4UNB - chains G and N of the 5 polymer chains in the assembly; structure by X-ray diffraction, 2.55 A resolution.

# Chain G
Molecule: Homing endonuclease I-dmoi
Source organism: Desulfurococcus mobilis
Notes: EC 3.1.-.-
UniProtKB: P21505 (DMO1_DESMO); residue numbers follow UniProt; this construct covers 2-188
Sequence (199 residues; numbered 1 to 199; the number before each row is that of its first residue):
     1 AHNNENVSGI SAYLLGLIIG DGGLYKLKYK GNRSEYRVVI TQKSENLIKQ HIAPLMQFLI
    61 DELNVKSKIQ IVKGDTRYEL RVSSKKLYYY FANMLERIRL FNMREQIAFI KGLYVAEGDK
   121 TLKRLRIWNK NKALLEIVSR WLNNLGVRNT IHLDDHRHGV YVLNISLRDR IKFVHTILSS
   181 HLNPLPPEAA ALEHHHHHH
Disordered / not traced: 1-4, 180-199
Differences from the reference sequence: expression tag (1, 189-199)
Metal / ion sites: Mn2+ site 1: Gly20, Glu117 (shared with 1 residue of chain I; DG15(N) of chain N); Mn2+ site 2: Asp21, Ala116 (shared with 1 residue of chain H; 1 residue of chain O); Mn2+ site 3: Asp21, Glu117 (shared with 1 residue of chain H; 1 residue of chain I; DG15(N) of chain N; 1 residue of chain O)
Curated features (UniProtKB/Swiss-Prot):
  - active site: Asp21, Glu117

# Chain N
Molecule: 11-nt DNA strand
Sequence (11 nucleotides; numbered 15 to 25; the number before each row is that of its first residue):
    15 GTTCCGGCGC G
Metal / ion sites: Mn2+ site 1: DG15 (shared with Gly20(G), Glu117(G) of chain G; 1 residue of chain I)

# How chain G and chain N interact
Pairs across the interface - 21 pairs, chain G then chain N:
  Gly20(G) with DG15(N), phosphate contact
  Asp21(G) with DG15(N), sugar contact
  Gly22(G) with DG15(N), sugar contact; DT16(N), phosphate contact
  Gly23(G) with DT16(N), phosphate contact
  Tyr25(G) with DG15(N), sugar contact; DT16(N), hydrogen bond to the phosphate; DT17(N), base contact
  Tyr29(G) with DC18(N), hydrogen bond to the base; DC19(N), base contact
  Lys30(G) with DC19(N), salt bridge to the phosphate; DG20(N), salt bridge to the phosphate
  Arg33(G) with DG20(N), hydrogen bond to the base; DG21(N), hydrogen bond to the base; DC22(N), base contact
  Arg37(G) with DT17(N), base contact; DC18(N), base contact
  Thr41(G) with DG15(N), base contact
  Arg77(G) with DG15(N), hydrogen bond to the base; DT16(N), hydrogen bond to the base
  Glu117(G) with DG15(N), phosphate contact
Other interface residues (no listed pair), chain G (13 interface residues in all): Leu27

# In short
The interface between chain G and chain N involves 13 residues on one side and 8 on the other, with 6 hydrogen
bonds and 2 salt bridges. Among the polar pairs are Tyr29(G)-DC18(N), Arg33(G)-DG20(N) and Arg33(G)-DG21(N).
Here chain G is Homing endonuclease I-dmoi (Desulfurococcus mobilis) and chain N is an 11-nt DNA strand. Entry
4UNB (The crystal structure of I-dmoi in complex with its target DNA at 6 days incubation in ...) was
determined by X-ray diffraction, deposited together with 4D6N, 4D6O, 4UN7, 4UN8, 4UN9, 4UNA, 4UNC and 4UT0.
